PDB entry 3WKR | X-ray diffraction, 2.80 A resolution | chains C and D of the 4 polymer chains in the assembly

[Chain C (and D)]
Molecule: Uncharacterized protein MJ1481
From: Methanocaldococcus jannaschii
Notes: chain D of this document is another copy of the same molecule, construct and numbering; everything in this record applies to it too
UniProtKB: Q58876 (Y1481_METJA); residues 1-213 here = UniProt positions 1-213
Chain sequence (216 residues; each row starts with the number of its first residue; numbers below 1 keep their minus sign (Met-2 is residue -2)):
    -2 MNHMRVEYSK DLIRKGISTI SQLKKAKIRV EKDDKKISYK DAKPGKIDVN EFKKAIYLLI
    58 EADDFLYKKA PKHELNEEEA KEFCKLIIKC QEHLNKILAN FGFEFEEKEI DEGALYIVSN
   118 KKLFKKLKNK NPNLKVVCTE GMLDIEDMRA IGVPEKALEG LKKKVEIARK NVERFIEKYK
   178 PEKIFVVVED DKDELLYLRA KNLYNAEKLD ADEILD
Unresolved in the structure: -2 to 33, 102-213 (chain D: -2 to 34, 103-213)
Differences from the reference sequence: expression tag (-2 to 0)
What the authors report for this chain:
  - mutagenesis - K50A/Y54A/E58A/D60A, E58A/D60A/D61A/Y64A: abolished binding to O-phospho-L-seryl-tRNA:Cys-tRNA synthase
  - mutagenesis - D61A/Y64A/K65A/K66A: unchanged binding to O-phospho-L-seryl-tRNA:Cys-tRNA synthase
  - mutagenesis - K50A/Y54A/E58A/D60A, E58A/D60A/D61A/Y64A: abolished growth
  - mutagenesis - D61A/Y64A/K65A/K66A: unchanged growth
  - mutagenesis - K50A/Y54A/E58A/D60A, E58A/D60A/D61A/Y64A, D61A/Y64A/K65A/K66A: unchanged binding to SepRS

[Chain C / chain D interface]
Contacting residue pairs - 85 pairs, chain C then chain D:
  Ile34(C) with Ile85(D), hydrophobic
  Ser35(C) with Ile85(D)
  Tyr36(C) with Lys78(D); Lys82(D); Ile85(D)
  Lys37(C) with Lys78(D)
  Ala39(C) with Glu74(D); Ala77(D); Lys78(D); Cys81(D), hydrophobic
  Lys40(C) with Ala77(D)
  Pro41(C) with Leu72(D); Asn73(D); Glu74(D)
  Gly42(C) with Glu71(D); Leu72(D), hydrogen bond (backbone-backbone)
  Lys43(C) with Lys69(D); His70(D)
  Ile44(C) with Phe62(D), hydrophobic; Leu63(D), hydrophobic; His70(D), hydrogen bond (backbone-backbone); Leu72(D), hydrophobic; Phe80(D), hydrophobic
  Val46(C) with Leu63(D), hydrophobic; His70(D)
  Phe49(C) with Leu56(D); Ala59(D); Asp60(D); Leu63(D), hydrophobic
  Ile53(C) with Leu56(D), hydrophobic
  Leu56(C) with Phe49(D); Leu56(D), hydrophobic; Leu91(D), hydrophobic
  Asp60(C) with Phe49(D)
  Phe62(C) with Ile44(D), hydrophobic
  Leu63(C) with Val46(D), hydrophobic; Phe49(D), hydrophobic
  Lys69(C) with Lys43(D)
  His70(C) with Gly42(D); Lys43(D); Ile44(D), hydrogen bond (backbone-backbone); Val46(D)
  Glu71(C) with Gly42(D); Lys43(D)
  Leu72(C) with Pro41(D); Gly42(D), hydrogen bond (backbone-backbone); Ile44(D), hydrophobic; Phe98(D), hydrophobic
  Asn73(C) with Pro41(D)
  Glu74(C) with Ala39(D); Pro41(D)
  Ala77(C) with Ala39(D); Lys40(D); Phe98(D), hydrophobic
  Lys78(C) with Tyr36(D); Lys37(D); Ala39(D)
  Phe80(C) with Ile44(D), hydrophobic; Ile94(D), hydrophobic; Phe98(D), hydrophobic
  Cys81(C) with Leu95(D), hydrophobic; Phe98(D), hydrophobic; Phe100(D), hydrophobic
  Lys82(C) with Tyr36(D)
  Ile84(C) with Leu91(D), hydrophobic; Leu95(D), hydrophobic
  Ile85(C) with Ser35(D); Tyr36(D), hydrophobic
  Cys87(C) with Leu91(D), hydrophobic
  Gln88(C) with Gln88(D), hydrogen bond (side chain-backbone); Leu91(D); Asn92(D), hydrogen bond; Leu95(D)
  Leu91(C) with Leu56(D), hydrophobic; Ile84(D); Cys87(D), hydrophobic; Gln88(D)
  Asn92(C) with Gln88(D), hydrogen bond
  Ile94(C) with Phe80(D), hydrophobic
  Leu95(C) with Cys81(D), hydrophobic; Ile84(D), hydrophobic
  Phe98(C) with Leu72(D), hydrophobic; Ala77(D), hydrophobic; Cys81(D), hydrophobic
  Phe100(C) with Cys81(D), hydrophobic
Other interface residues (no listed pair), chain C (40 interface residues in all): Ala52, Ala59
Other interface residues (no listed pair), chain D (39 interface residues in all): Ala52, Ile53

[Summary]
40 residues of chain C face 39 of chain D across their interface, with 7 hydrogen bonds. Polar contacts
include Gln88(C)-Gln88(D), Gln88(C)-Asn92(D) and Gly42(C)-Leu72(D). The paper reports that K50A/Y54A/E58A/D60A
and E58A/D60A/D61A/Y64A of chain C abolish binding to O-phospho-L-seryl-tRNA:Cys-tRNA synthase;
K50A/Y54A/E58A/D60A and E58A/D60A/D61A/Y64A of chain C abolish growth.
Chain C and chain D are both Uncharacterized protein MJ1481 (Methanocaldococcus jannaschii); the structure,
Crystal structure of the SepCysS-SepCysE complex from Methanocaldococcus jannaschii, was determined by X-ray
diffraction together with 3WKS from the same study.
